4K4T - chains A and C of the 4 polymer chains in the assembly; structure by X-ray diffraction, 2.75 A resolution.

== Chain A ==
Name: RNA-directed RNA polymerase 3D-POL
From: Human poliovirus 1
Notes: EC 2.7.7.48
UniProtKB: P03300 (POLG_POL1M); residues 1-461 here correspond to UniProt positions 1749-2209 (UniProt number = residue number + 1748)
Sequence (471 residues; row label = number of the first residue in the row):
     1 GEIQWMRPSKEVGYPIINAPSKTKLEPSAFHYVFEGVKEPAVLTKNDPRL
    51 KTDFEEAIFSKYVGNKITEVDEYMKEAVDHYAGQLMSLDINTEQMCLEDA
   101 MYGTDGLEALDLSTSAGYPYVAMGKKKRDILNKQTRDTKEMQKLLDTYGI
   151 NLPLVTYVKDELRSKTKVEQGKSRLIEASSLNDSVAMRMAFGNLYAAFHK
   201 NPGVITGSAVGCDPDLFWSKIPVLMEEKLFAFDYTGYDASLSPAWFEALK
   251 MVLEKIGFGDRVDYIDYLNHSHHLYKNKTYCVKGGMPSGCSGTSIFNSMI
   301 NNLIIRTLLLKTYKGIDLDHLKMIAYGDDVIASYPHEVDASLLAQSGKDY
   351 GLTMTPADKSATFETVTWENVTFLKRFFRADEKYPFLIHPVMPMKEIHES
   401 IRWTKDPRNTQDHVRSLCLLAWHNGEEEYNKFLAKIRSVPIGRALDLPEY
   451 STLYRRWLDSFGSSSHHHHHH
Unresolved in the structure: 463-471
Differences from the reference sequence: engineered mutation Asp446 (Leu2194 in P03300); expression tag (462-471)
Metal / ion sites: Zn2+: His270, His272, Cys281
Curated features (UniProtKB/Swiss-Prot):
  - binding site (Mg(2+)): Asp233, Asp328
From the paper describing this entry:
  - catalytic residues: Asp233 (citing earlier work)

== Chain C ==
Molecule: 12-nt RNA strand
Sequence (12 nucleotides; each row starts with the number of its first residue):
   690 UGUUCCGAGAGA

== How chain A and chain C interact ==
Pairs across the interface - 26 pairs, chain A then chain C:
  Ser113(A) - G696(C)  phosphate contact
  Arg128(A) - C695(C)  salt bridge to the phosphate
  Arg128(A) - G696(C)  salt bridge to the phosphate
  Lys133(A) - C694(C)  phosphate contact
  Lys133(A) - C695(C)  salt bridge to the phosphate
  Ser294(A) - A701(C)  base contact
  Tyr326(A) - G700(C)  hydrogen bond to the base
  Tyr326(A) - A701(C)  hydrogen bond to the sugar
  Gly327(A) - A701(C)  sugar contact
  Asp328(A) - A701(C)  phosphate contact
  Asp329(A) - A701(C)  phosphate contact
  Leu374(A) - G700(C)  sugar contact
  Leu374(A) - A701(C)  sugar contact
  Lys375(A) - G700(C)  salt bridge to the phosphate
  Lys375(A) - A701(C)  phosphate contact
  Arg376(A) - G700(C)  sugar contact
  Met392(A) - A699(C)  sugar contact
  Ser400(A) - G698(C)  phosphate contact
  Ser400(A) - A699(C)  hydrogen bond to the phosphate
  Asn409(A) - A697(C)  sugar contact
  Asp412(A) - G696(C)  hydrogen bond to the base
  Asp412(A) - A697(C)  sugar contact
  His413(A) - A697(C)  sugar contact
  His413(A) - G698(C)  sugar contact
  Ser416(A) - G698(C)  sugar contact
  Leu417(A) - G698(C)  sugar contact
Other interface residues (no listed pair), chain A (22 interface residues in all): Leu112, Gln134, Lys159, Leu420

== Summary ==
22 residues of chain A face 8 of chain C across their interface, with 4 hydrogen bonds and 4 salt bridges.
Polar pairs include Tyr326(A)-G700(C), Asp412(A)-G696(C) and Tyr326(A)-A701(C). His270(A), His272(A) and
Cys281(A) form the Zn2+ site. Curated annotation (UniProt) lists Mg2+-binding residues Asp233(A) and Asp328(A)
on chain A. The paper reports the catalytic residue Asp233(A).
Chain A is RNA-directed RNA polymerase 3D-POL (Human poliovirus 1) and chain C is a 12-nt RNA strand; the
structure, Poliovirus polymerase elongation complex (r4_form), was determined by X-ray diffraction together
with 4K4S, 4K4U, 4K4V, 4K4W, 4K4X, 4K4Y, 4K4Z and 4K50 from the same study.
